4MPC - chain A; structure by X-ray diffraction, 1.70 A resolution.

== Chain A ==
Protein: [Pyruvate dehydrogenase [lipoamide]] kinase isozyme 2, mitochondrial
Source organism: Homo sapiens
Notes: EC 2.7.11.2
Reference sequence: Q15119 (PDK2_HUMAN); numbering as in UniProt (aligned over 9-407)
Chain sequence (400 residues; row label = number of the first residue in the row):
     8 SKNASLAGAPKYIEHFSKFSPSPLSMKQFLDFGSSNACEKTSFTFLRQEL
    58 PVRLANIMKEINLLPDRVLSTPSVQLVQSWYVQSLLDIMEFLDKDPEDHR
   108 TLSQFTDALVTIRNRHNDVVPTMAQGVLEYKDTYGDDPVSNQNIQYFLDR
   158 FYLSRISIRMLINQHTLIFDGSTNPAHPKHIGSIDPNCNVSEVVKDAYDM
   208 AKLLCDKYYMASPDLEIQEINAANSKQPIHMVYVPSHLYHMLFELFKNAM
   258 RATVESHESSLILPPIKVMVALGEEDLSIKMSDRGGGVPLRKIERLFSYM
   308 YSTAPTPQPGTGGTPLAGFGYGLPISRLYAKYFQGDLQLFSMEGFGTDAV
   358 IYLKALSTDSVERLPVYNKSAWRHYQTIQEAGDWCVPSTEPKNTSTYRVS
Disordered / not traced: 8-11, 178-181, 311-326, 395-407
Differences from the reference sequence: expression tag (8)
Swiss-Prot annotation at these positions:
  - binding site (ATP): Glu-251 to Arg-258, Asp-290, Ser-309, Thr-310, Gly-325 to Leu-330
  - modified residue: Tyr-215 (Phosphotyrosine), Tyr-216 (Phosphotyrosine), Lys-376 (N6-succinyllysine)
  - natural variant: Gly-342 (G342R: In a glioblastoma multiforme sample)
Small-molecule neighbours: 4-(isoindolin-2-ylsulfonyl)benzene-1,3-diol (PV2): Leu-252, Asn-255, Ala-256, Arg-258, Ala-259, Glu-262, Asp-290, Gly-292, Gly-294, Val-295, Leu-303, Leu-330, Leu-346, Ser-348, Thr-354, Ala-356
Reported in the primary citation:
  - binding site for 4-(isoindolin-2-ylsulfonyl)benzene-1,3-diol: Leu-252, Asp-290, Gly-294, Thr-354

== Overview ==
Chain A binds 4-(isoindolin-2-ylsulfonyl)benzene-1,3-diol. Curated annotation (UniProt) lists 17 ATP-binding
residues. From the paper: a binding site for 4-(isoindolin-2-ylsulfonyl)benzene-1,3-diol at Leu-252, Asp-290
and Gly-294 among others.
Chain A is [Pyruvate dehydrogenase [lipoamide]] kinase isozyme 2, mitochondrial (Homo sapiens); the structure,
Crystal structure of pyruvate dehydrogenase kinase isoform 2 in complex with inhibitor PS2, was determined by
X-ray diffraction, deposited together with 4MP2, 4MP7 and 4MPN.
